3NVV - chains J and K of the 6 polymer chains in the assembly; structure by X-ray diffraction, 1.82 A resolution.

Chain J:
Name: Xanthine dehydrogenase/oxidase
Source organism: Bos taurus
Notes: EC 1.17.1.4, 1.17.3.2; fragment: Iron-Sulfur Binding Domain
UniProtKB: P80457 (XDH_BOVIN); residues 2-165 here = UniProt positions 2-165
Sequence (164 residues; each row starts with the number of its first residue):
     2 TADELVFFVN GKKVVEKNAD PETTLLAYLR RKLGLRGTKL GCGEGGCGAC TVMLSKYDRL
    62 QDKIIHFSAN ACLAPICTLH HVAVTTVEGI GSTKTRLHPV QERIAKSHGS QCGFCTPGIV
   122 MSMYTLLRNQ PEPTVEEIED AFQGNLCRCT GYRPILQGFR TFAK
Ion coordination: 2Fe-2S cluster Fe site 1: C43, C48, C51, C73; 2Fe-2S cluster Fe site 2: C113, C116, C148, C150
Small-molecule neighbours:
  - FAD (flavin-adenine dinucleotide): E45, G46, G47, L74
  - 2Fe-2S cluster (FES), molecule 1: K40, L41, G42, C43, G44, G46, G47, C48, G49, C51, N71, C73
  - 2Fe-2S cluster (FES), molecule 2: S111, Q112, C113, G114, C116, C148, R149, C150, T151
  - MTE (phosphonic acidmono-(2-amino-5,6-dimercapto-4-oxo-3,7,8a,9,10,10a-hexahydro-4H-8-oxa-1,3,9,10-tetraaza-anthracen-7-ylmethyl)ester): Q112, C113, C150
UniProt features mapped onto this chain:
  - binding site ([2Fe-2S] cluster): C43, C48, C51, C73, C113, C116, C148, C150

Chain K:
Name: Xanthine dehydrogenase/oxidase
Source organism: Bos taurus
Notes: EC 1.17.1.4, 1.17.3.2; fragment: Flavin Binding Domain
UniProtKB: P80457 (XDH_BOVIN); residue numbers follow UniProt; this construct covers 195-528
Sequence (334 residues; numbered 195 to 528; the number before each row is that of its first residue):
   195 LFNPEEFMPL DPTQEPIFPP ELLRLKDVPP KQLRFEGERV TWIQASTLKE LLDLKAQHPE
   255 AKLVVGNTEI GIEMKFKNQL FPMIICPAWI PELNAVEHGP EGISFGAACA LSSVEKTLLE
   315 AVAKLPTQKT EVFRGVLEQL RWFAGKQVKS VASLGGNIIT ASPISDLNPV FMASGTKLTI
   375 VSRGTRRTVP MDHTFFPSYR KTLLGPEEIL LSIEIPYSRE DEFFSAFKQA SRREDDIAKV
   435 TCGMRVLFQP GSMQVKELAL CYGGMADRTI SALKTTQKQL SKFWNEKLLQ DVCAGLAEEL
   495 SLSPDAPGGM IEFRRTLTLS FFFKFYLTVL KKLG
Not modelled in the structure: 195-223
Small-molecule neighbours: FAD (flavin-adenine dinucleotide): K256, L257, V258, V259, G260, N261, T262, E263, I264, L287, A301, L305, F337, A338, V342, V345, A346, S347, G349, G350, N351, I353, T354, I358, S359, D360, L361, I403, L404
UniProt features mapped onto this chain:
  - binding site (FAD): L257 to I264, F337, S347 to N351, D360, L404, K422

Interface between chain J and chain K:
Residue-residue contacts (56; chain J residue first):
  T2(J) - R228(K)
  T2(J) - E230(K)  hydrogen bond
  A3(J) - R228(K)
  A3(J) - E230(K)
  D4(J) - K225(K)  salt bridge
  D4(J) - L227(K)
  D4(J) - R228(K)  hydrogen bond (backbone-backbone)
  D4(J) - F229(K)
  E5(J) - F229(K)
  L6(J) - F229(K)  hydrophobic
  A20(J) - F229(K)
  A20(J) - E230(K)
  D21(J) - G231(K)
  D21(J) - E232(K)  hydrogen bond (side chain-backbone)
  P22(J) - F229(K)
  P22(J) - E230(K)
  P22(J) - G231(K)
  P22(J) - V234(K)
  P22(J) - W236(K)  hydrophobic
  E23(J) - R233(K)  salt bridge
  E23(J) - V234(K)
  E23(J) - M268(K)
  C43(J) - F270(K)
  G44(J) - F270(K)
  E45(J) - I266(K)
  E45(J) - F270(K)
  G46(J) - V342(K)
  T52(J) - Q341(K)  hydrogen bond
  L61(J) - N288(K)
  F68(J) - S344(K)
  S69(J) - K340(K)
  S69(J) - Q341(K)
  S69(J) - S344(K)
  A70(J) - Q341(K)
  N71(J) - Q341(K)
  N71(J) - V342(K)
  L74(J) - G260(K)
  L74(J) - N261(K)  hydrogen bond (backbone-side chain)
  P76(J) - W236(K)  hydrophobic
  P76(J) - N261(K)
  C78(J) - F229(K)  hydrophobic
  C78(J) - W236(K)
  C78(J) - Q238(K)
  T79(J) - W236(K)
  H81(J) - L227(K)
  H81(J) - W283(K)
  S123(J) - Q341(K)  hydrogen bond
  D141(J) - K340(K)  salt bridge
  Q144(J) - R335(K)  hydrogen bond (side chain-backbone)
  Q144(J) - W336(K)
  Q144(J) - F337(K)
  Q144(J) - A338(K)  hydrogen bond (side chain-backbone)
  Q144(J) - G339(K)
  G145(J) - G339(K)
  G145(J) - Q341(K)
  N146(J) - Q341(K)
Also at the interface, not in a pair above, chain J (33 interface residues in all): G49, R60, Q62, A142
Also at the interface, not in a pair above, chain K (36 interface residues in all): P224, Q226, T235, V259, T262, G265, K269, K310, V345

In short:
The interface between chain J and chain K involves 33 residues on one side and 36 on the other, with 8
hydrogen bonds and 3 salt bridges. Among the polar pairs are D4(J)-K225(K), E23(J)-R233(K) and
D141(J)-K340(K).
Chain J is Xanthine dehydrogenase/oxidase and chain K is Xanthine dehydrogenase/oxidase, both from Bos taurus;
the structure, Crystal Structure of Bovine Xanthine Oxidase in Complex with Arsenite, was determined by X-ray
diffraction, deposited together with 3SR6.
